PDB entry 6WE4 | X-ray diffraction, 1.60 A resolution | chain A

# Chain A
Protein: Protein mono-ADP-ribosyltransferase PARP14
Source organism: Homo sapiens
Notes: EC 2.4.2.-
UniProtKB: Q460N5 (PAR14_HUMAN), isoform Q460N5-1; residues 1611-1801 here correspond to UniProt positions 1530-1720 (UniProt number = residue number - 81)
Sequence (194 residues; each row starts with the number of its first residue):
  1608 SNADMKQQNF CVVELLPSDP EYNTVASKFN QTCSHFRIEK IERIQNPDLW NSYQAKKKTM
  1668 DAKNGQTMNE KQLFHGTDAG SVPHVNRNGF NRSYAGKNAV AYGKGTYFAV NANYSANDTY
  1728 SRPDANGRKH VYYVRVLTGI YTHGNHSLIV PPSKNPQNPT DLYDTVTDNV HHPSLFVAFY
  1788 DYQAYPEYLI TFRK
Disordered / not traced: 1608-1615
Differences from the reference sequence: expression tag (1608-1610)
Ligand contacts: FDR (2-methyl-3,5,6,7-tetrahydro-4H-cyclopenta[4,5]thieno[2,3-d]pyrimidin-4-one): F1681, H1682, G1683, Y1701, G1703, A1706, Y1714, A1716, Y1721, S1722, Y1727, L1782

# In short
Bound to chain A: compound FDR.
Chain A is Protein mono-ADP-ribosyltransferase PARP14 (Homo sapiens); the structure, Human PARP14 (ARTD8),
catalytic fragment in complex with compound 2, was determined by X-ray diffraction together with 6WE2 and 6WE3
from the same study.
